Entry 4CDX (X-ray diffraction, 2.80 A resolution); this record covers chains C and D of the 4 polymer chains in the assembly.

== Chain C ==
Molecule: VP3
Organism: Enterovirus A71
Reference sequence: B2ZUN0 (B2ZUN0_9ENTO); residues 1-242 here correspond to UniProt positions 324-565 (UniProt number = residue number + 323)
Amino-acid sequence (242 residues; row label = number of the first residue in the row):
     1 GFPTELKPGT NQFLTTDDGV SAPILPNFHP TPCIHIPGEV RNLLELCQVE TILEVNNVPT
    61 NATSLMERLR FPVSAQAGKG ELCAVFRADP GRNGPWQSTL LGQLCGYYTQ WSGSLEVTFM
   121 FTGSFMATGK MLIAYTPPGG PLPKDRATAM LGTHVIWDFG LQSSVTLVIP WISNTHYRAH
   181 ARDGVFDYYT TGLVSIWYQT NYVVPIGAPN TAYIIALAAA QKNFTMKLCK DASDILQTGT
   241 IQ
Bound ions: Na+ near Glu-5 (its only coordinating residue here)

== Chain D ==
Molecule: VP4
Organism: Enterovirus A71
Reference sequence: B2ZUN0 (B2ZUN0_9ENTO); residue numbers follow UniProt; this construct covers 1-69
Amino-acid sequence (69 residues; row label = number of the first residue in the row):
     1 MGSQVSTQRS GSHENSNSAT EGSTINYTTI NYYKDSYAAT AGKQSLKQDP DKFANPVKDI
    61 FTEMAAPLK
Disordered / not traced: 1-11

== Chain C / chain D interface ==
Pairs across the interface (46; chain C residue first):
  Asp-18(C) / Thr-40(D)
  Asp-18(C) / Ala-41(D)  hydrogen bond (side chain-backbone)
  Asp-18(C) / Gly-42(D)  hydrogen bond (side chain-backbone)
  Gly-19(C) / Thr-40(D)
  Val-20(C) / Ile-30(D)
  Val-20(C) / Tyr-32(D)  hydrophobic
  Val-20(C) / Tyr-33(D)  hydrophobic
  Val-20(C) / Ala-38(D)
  Val-20(C) / Thr-40(D)
  Ser-21(C) / Tyr-33(D)
  Ser-21(C) / Ala-38(D)
  Ala-22(C) / Tyr-33(D)  hydrophobic
  Pro-23(C) / Tyr-33(D)
  Pro-23(C) / Asp-35(D)
  Pro-23(C) / Tyr-37(D)
  Pro-23(C) / Ala-38(D)
  Ile-24(C) / Tyr-37(D)
  Leu-25(C) / Tyr-37(D)  hydrogen bond (backbone-side chain)
  Pro-26(C) / Lys-34(D)
  Pro-26(C) / Asp-35(D)
  Asn-27(C) / Asn-15(D)  hydrogen bond
  Asn-27(C) / Lys-34(D)
  Asn-27(C) / Asp-35(D)  hydrogen bond (backbone-side chain)
  Phe-28(C) / Asn-17(D)  hydrogen bond (backbone-side chain)
  Pro-30(C) / Asn-17(D)
  Gly-38(C) / Lys-52(D)
  Gly-38(C) / Phe-53(D)
  Glu-39(C) / Lys-52(D)  hydrogen bond (backbone-side chain)
  Glu-39(C) / Phe-53(D)
  Val-40(C) / Phe-53(D)  hydrophobic
  Arg-41(C) / Thr-24(D)
  Arg-41(C) / Lys-47(D)
  Arg-41(C) / Lys-52(D)
  Asn-42(C) / Gln-48(D)
  Leu-44(C) / Gln-48(D)
  Glu-45(C) / Gln-48(D)
  Glu-45(C) / Asp-49(D)  hydrogen bond (side chain-backbone)
  Glu-45(C) / Pro-50(D)
  Gln-48(C) / Pro-50(D)
  Gln-48(C) / Ala-54(D)
  Val-49(C) / Phe-53(D)  hydrophobic
  Val-49(C) / Ala-54(D)
  Leu-161(C) / Leu-68(D)
  Gln-162(C) / Ala-66(D)
  Gln-162(C) / Pro-67(D)
  Gln-162(C) / Leu-68(D)
Other interface residues (no listed pair), chain C (26 interface residues in all): His-29, Leu-46, Lys-222
Other interface residues (no listed pair), chain D (27 interface residues in all): Ser-16, Ser-18, Ile-25, Asn-31

== Overview ==
The interface between chain C and chain D involves 26 residues on one side and 27 on the other; the contacts
include 8 hydrogen bonds. Polar pairs include Asp-18(C)/Ala-41(D), Asp-18(C)/Gly-42(D) and
Leu-25(C)/Tyr-37(D).
Here chain C is VP3 and chain D is VP4, both from Enterovirus A71. Entry 4CDX (Crystal structure of human
Enterovirus 71 in complex with the uncoating inhibitor GPP12) was determined by X-ray diffraction together
with 4CDQ, 4CDU, 4CDW, 4CEW and 4CEY from the same study.
